Entry 2NMP (X-ray diffraction, 2.60 A resolution); this record covers chains B and D of the 4 polymer chains in the assembly.

# Chain B (and D)
Molecule: Cystathionine gamma-lyase
From: Homo sapiens
Notes: chain D of this document is another copy of the same molecule, construct and numbering; everything in this record applies to it too
UniProtKB: P32929 (CGL_HUMAN); numbering as in UniProt (aligned over 1-402)
Chain sequence (403 residues; row label = number of the first residue in the row; numbering starts at 0):
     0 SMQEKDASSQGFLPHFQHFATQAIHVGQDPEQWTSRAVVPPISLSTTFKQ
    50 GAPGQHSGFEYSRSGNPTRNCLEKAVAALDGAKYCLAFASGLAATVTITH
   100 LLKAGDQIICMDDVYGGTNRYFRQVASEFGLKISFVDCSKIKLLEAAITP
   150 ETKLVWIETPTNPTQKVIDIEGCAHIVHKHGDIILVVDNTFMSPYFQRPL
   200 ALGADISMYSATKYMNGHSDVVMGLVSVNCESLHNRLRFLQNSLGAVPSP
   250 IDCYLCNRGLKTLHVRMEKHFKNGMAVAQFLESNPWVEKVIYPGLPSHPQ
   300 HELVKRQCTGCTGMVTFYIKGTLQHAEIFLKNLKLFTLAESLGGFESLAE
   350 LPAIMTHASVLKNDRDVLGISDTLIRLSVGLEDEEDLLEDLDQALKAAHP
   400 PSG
Not modelled in the structure: 0-9, 354-368, 401-402 (chain D: 0-9, 359-360, 402)
Differences from the reference sequence: expression tag (0)
Curated features (UniProtKB/Swiss-Prot):
  - binding site (substrate): R62, Y114, R119, E339
  - modified residue: K212 (N6-(pyridoxal phosphate)lysine)
  - natural variant: T67 (T67I: In CSTNU), Q240 (Q240E: In CSTNU)

# How chain B and chain D interact
Residue-residue contacts - 36 pairs, chain B then chain D:
  P29(B) - K48(D)
  E30(B) - K48(D)  salt bridge
  Q31(B) - T33(D)  hydrogen bond (backbone-side chain)
  T33(B) - Q31(D)  hydrogen bond (side chain-backbone)
  T33(B) - T33(D)
  S34(B) - F47(D)
  S34(B) - F58(D)
  S34(B) - P66(D)
  R35(B) - F47(D)
  R35(B) - K48(D)  hydrogen bond (backbone-backbone)
  A36(B) - S44(D)
  A36(B) - T46(D)
  A36(B) - F47(D)  hydrophobic
  V37(B) - S44(D)  hydrogen bond (backbone-side chain)
  V37(B) - T46(D)  hydrogen bond (backbone-backbone)
  V38(B) - S44(D)  hydrogen bond (backbone-side chain)
  P40(B) - P40(D)  hydrophobic
  P40(B) - I41(D)
  I41(B) - P40(D)
  I41(B) - I41(D)  hydrogen bond (backbone-backbone)
  L43(B) - I41(D)  hydrophobic
  L43(B) - Y253(D)
  S44(B) - A36(D)
  S44(B) - V37(D)  hydrogen bond (side chain-backbone)
  S44(B) - V38(D)  hydrogen bond (side chain-backbone)
  T46(B) - A36(D)
  T46(B) - V37(D)  hydrogen bond (backbone-backbone)
  F47(B) - S34(D)
  F47(B) - R35(D)
  F47(B) - A36(D)  hydrophobic
  K48(B) - P29(D)
  K48(B) - E30(D)  salt bridge
  K48(B) - R35(D)  hydrogen bond (backbone-backbone)
  K48(B) - V37(D)
  F58(B) - S34(D)
  Y253(B) - L43(D)
Also at the interface, not in a pair above, chain B (21 interface residues in all): W32, S42, P66
Also at the interface, not in a pair above, chain D (21 interface residues in all): W32, S42

# Summary
The chain B/chain D interface involves 21 residues from each chain; the contacts include 11 hydrogen bonds and
2 salt bridges. Polar contacts include E30(B)-K48(D), Q31(B)-T33(D) and V37(B)-S44(D). UniProt lists 4
substrate-binding residues on chain B.
Chain B and chain D are both Cystathionine gamma-lyase (Homo sapiens); the structure, Crystal structure of
human Cystathionine gamma lyase, was determined by X-ray diffraction, deposited together with 3ELP and 3COG.
